Entry 4W8N (X-ray diffraction, 2.90 A resolution); this record covers chains A and F of the 6 polymer chains in the assembly.

Chain A:
Name: Hemagglutinin
Organism: Influenza A virus
UniProt: A9YN66 (A9YN66_9INFA); residues 1-325 here correspond to UniProt positions 16-340 (UniProt number = residue number + 15)
Amino-acid sequence (330 residues; each row starts with the number of its first residue; numbers below 1 keep their minus sign (Ala-4 is residue -4)):
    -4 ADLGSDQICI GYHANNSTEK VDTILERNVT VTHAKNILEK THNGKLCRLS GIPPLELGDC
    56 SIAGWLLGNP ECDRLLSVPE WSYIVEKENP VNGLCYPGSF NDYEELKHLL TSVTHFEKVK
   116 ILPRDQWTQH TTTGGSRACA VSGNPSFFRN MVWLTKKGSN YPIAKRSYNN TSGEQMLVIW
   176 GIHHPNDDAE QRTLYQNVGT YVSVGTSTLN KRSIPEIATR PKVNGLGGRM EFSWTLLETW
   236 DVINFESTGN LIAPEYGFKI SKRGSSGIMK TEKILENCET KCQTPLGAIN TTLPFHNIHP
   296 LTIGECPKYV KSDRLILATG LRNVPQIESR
Unresolved in the structure: -4 to -1, 321-325
Construct notes: expression tag (-4 to 0)
Cystine bridges: Cys42-Cys273, Cys55-Cys67, Cys90-Cys134, Cys277-Cys301
Covalent attachments: N-acetylglucosamine (NAG) linked to Asn11, Asn23, Asn164
Reported in the primary citation:
  - post-translational modification sites: Asn11, Asn23, Asn164, Asn285
  - binding site for N-acetylglucosamine: Asn11

Chain F:
Name: Hemagglutinin
Organism: Influenza A virus
UniProt: A9YN66 (A9YN66_9INFA); residues 1-172 here correspond to UniProt positions 341-512 (UniProt number = residue number + 340)
Amino-acid sequence (179 residues; row label = number of the first residue in the row):
     1 GLFGAIAGFI EGGWQGMVDG WYGYHHSNDQ GSGYAADKES TQKAIDGITN KVNSVIEKMN
    61 TQFEAVGKEF NNLERRLENL NKKMEDGFID VWTYNAELLV LMENERTLDF HDSNVKNLYD
   121 KVRMQLRDNA KEIGNGCFEF YHKCDDECMN SVRNGTYDYI KYEEESKLNR NESGRLVPR
Unresolved in the structure: 1-8, 173-179
Construct notes: expression tag (173-179)
Cystine bridges: Cys144-Cys148
Reported in the primary citation:
  - post-translational modification sites: Asn154

Chain A / chain F interface:
Pairs across the interface (12; chain A residue first):
  Ile19(A) - Asn50(F)
  Ile19(A) - Lys51(F)  hydrogen bond (backbone-backbone)
  Ile19(A) - Ser54(F)
  Ile19(A) - Glu103(F)
  Leu20(A) - Gly47(F)
  Leu20(A) - Asn50(F)
  Leu20(A) - Lys51(F)
  Leu20(A) - Phe110(F)  hydrophobic
  Glu21(A) - Lys43(F)
  Arg22(A) - Asn50(F)  hydrogen bond
  Arg22(A) - Ser54(F)  hydrogen bond
  Lys306(A) - Met59(F)
Other interface residues (no listed pair), chain A (6 interface residues in all): Thr18
Other interface residues (no listed pair), chain F (9 interface residues in all): Asp46

In short:
The interface between chain A and chain F involves 6 residues on one side and 9 on the other, with 3 hydrogen
bonds. Polar pairs include Arg22(A)-Asn50(F), Arg22(A)-Ser54(F) and Ile19(A)-Lys51(F). N-acetylglucosamine is
covalently linked to Asn11(A), Asn23(A) and Asn164(A). The paper reports a binding site for
N-acetylglucosamine at Asn11(A); modification sites Asn11(A), Asn23(A) and Asn154(F) among others.
Here chain A is Hemagglutinin and chain F is Hemagglutinin, both from Influenza A virus. Entry 4W8N (The
crystal structure of hemagglutinin from a swine influenza virus (A/swine/Missouri/2124514/2006)) was
determined by X-ray diffraction.
